PDB entry 7XCL | X-ray diffraction, 2.50 A resolution | chains B and C of the 6 polymer chains in the assembly

# Chain B (and C)
Name: Trimethylamine methyltransferase
Source organism: Methanosarcina barkeri MS
Notes: EC 2.1.1.250; chain C of this document is another copy of the same molecule, construct and numbering; everything in this record applies to it too
Reference sequence: A0A0E3QRM4 (A0A0E3QRM4_METBA); numbering as in UniProt (aligned over 1-495)
Chain sequence (503 residues; each row starts with the number of its first residue):
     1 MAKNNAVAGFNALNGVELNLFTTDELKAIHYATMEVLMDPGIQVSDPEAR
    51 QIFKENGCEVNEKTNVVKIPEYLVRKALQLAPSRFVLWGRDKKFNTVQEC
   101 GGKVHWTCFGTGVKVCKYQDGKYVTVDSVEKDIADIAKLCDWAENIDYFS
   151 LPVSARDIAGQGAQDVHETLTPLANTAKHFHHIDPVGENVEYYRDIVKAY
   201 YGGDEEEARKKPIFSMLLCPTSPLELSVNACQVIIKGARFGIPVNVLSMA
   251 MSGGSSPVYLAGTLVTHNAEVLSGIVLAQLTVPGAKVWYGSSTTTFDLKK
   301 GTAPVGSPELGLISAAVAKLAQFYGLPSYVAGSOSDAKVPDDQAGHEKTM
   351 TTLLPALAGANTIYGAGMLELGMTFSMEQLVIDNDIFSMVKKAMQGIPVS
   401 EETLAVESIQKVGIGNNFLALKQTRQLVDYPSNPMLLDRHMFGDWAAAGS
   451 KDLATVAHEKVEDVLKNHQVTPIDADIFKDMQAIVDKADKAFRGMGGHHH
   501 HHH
Not modelled in the structure: 1, 496-503 (chain C: 1, 495-503)
Differences from the reference sequence: expression tag (496-503)
Modified positions: PYL (pyrrolysine) at position 334
Bound ions: Na+: Leu13, Ile397
From the paper describing this entry:
  - catalytic residues: PYL_334
  - catalytic residues: Tyr364 (proposed by the authors, not directly observed)
  - mutagenesis - Y364F: decreased catalytic activity
  - self-association interface (contacts with another copy of this molecule): Phe10 to Asn14, Glu17 to Asn19

# How chain B and chain C interact
Pairs across the interface (66; chain B residue first):
  Ala2(B) - Lys93(C)
  Ala2(B) - Phe94(C)  hydrogen bond (backbone-backbone)
  Ala2(B) - Asn95(C)  hydrogen bond (backbone-backbone)
  Ala2(B) - Thr96(C)  hydrogen bond (backbone-side chain)
  Ala2(B) - Asp147(C)  hydrogen bond (backbone-side chain)
  Lys3(B) - Asn95(C)
  Asn4(B) - Lys103(C)
  Asn4(B) - Val104(C)  hydrogen bond (side chain-backbone)
  Asn4(B) - His105(C)  hydrogen bond
  Asn5(B) - Lys391(C)  hydrogen bond
  Ala6(B) - Gly102(C)
  Ala6(B) - Lys103(C)
  Ala6(B) - Val104(C)  hydrogen bond (backbone-backbone)
  Ala6(B) - Lys391(C)
  Ala6(B) - Met394(C)
  Val7(B) - Gly102(C)
  Val7(B) - Met394(C)
  Ala8(B) - Val16(C)
  Ala8(B) - Gly102(C)  hydrogen bond (backbone-backbone)
  Ala8(B) - Ala356(C)
  Ala8(B) - Leu357(C)
  Ala8(B) - Gly359(C)
  Ala8(B) - Met394(C)
  Gly9(B) - Asn14(C)
  Gly9(B) - Val16(C)  hydrogen bond (backbone-backbone)
  Gly9(B) - Glu17(C)
  Phe10(B) - Ala12(C)
  Phe10(B) - Leu13(C)
  Phe10(B) - Asn14(C)  hydrogen bond (backbone-backbone)
  Asn11(B) - Ala12(C)
  Asn11(B) - Leu13(C)
  Asn11(B) - Glu17(C)  hydrogen bond
  Ala12(B) - Phe10(C)
  Ala12(B) - Asn11(C)
  Ala12(B) - Ala12(C)  hydrogen bond (backbone-backbone)
  Ala12(B) - Asn14(C)
  Leu13(B) - Phe10(C)
  Asn14(B) - Gly9(C)
  Asn14(B) - Phe10(C)  hydrogen bond (backbone-backbone)
  Asn14(B) - Ala12(C)
  Val16(B) - Ala8(C)
  Val16(B) - Gly9(C)  hydrogen bond (backbone-backbone)
  Glu17(B) - Gly9(C)
  Glu17(B) - Asn11(C)
  Lys93(B) - Ala2(C)
  Phe94(B) - Ala2(C)  hydrogen bond (backbone-backbone)
  Asn95(B) - Ala2(C)
  Asn95(B) - Lys3(C)
  Thr96(B) - Ala2(C)  hydrogen bond (side chain-backbone)
  Gly102(B) - Ala6(C)
  Gly102(B) - Val7(C)
  Gly102(B) - Ala8(C)  hydrogen bond (backbone-backbone)
  Lys103(B) - Asn4(C)
  Lys103(B) - Ala6(C)
  Lys103(B) - Glu401(C)  salt bridge
  Val104(B) - Asn4(C)  hydrogen bond (backbone-side chain)
  Val104(B) - Ala6(C)  hydrogen bond (backbone-backbone)
  His105(B) - Asn4(C)  hydrogen bond
  Asp147(B) - Ala2(C)  hydrogen bond (side chain-backbone)
  Leu357(B) - Ala8(C)
  Gly359(B) - Ala8(C)
  Lys391(B) - Asn5(C)  hydrogen bond
  Met394(B) - Ala6(C)
  Met394(B) - Val7(C)
  Met394(B) - Ala8(C)
  Glu401(B) - Lys103(C)  salt bridge
Other interface residues (no listed pair), chain B (33 interface residues in all): Gly15, Trp106, Ala356, Ala358
Other interface residues (no listed pair), chain C (33 interface residues in all): Gly15, Trp106, Ala358

# Summary
The chain B/chain C interface involves 33 residues from each chain; the contacts include 23 hydrogen bonds and
2 salt bridges. Among the polar pairs are Lys103(B)-Glu401(C), Ala2(B)-Thr96(C) and Ala2(B)-Asp147(C).
Leu13(B) and Ile397(B) coordinate Na+. The paper reports catalytic residues PYL_334(B) and Tyr364(B); Y364F of
chain B reduces catalytic activity.
Both chains are Trimethylamine methyltransferase (Methanosarcina barkeri MS). Entry 7XCL (Crystal structure of
trimethylamine methyltransferase MttB from Methanosarcina barkeri at 2.5 A resolution) was determined by X-ray
diffraction together with 7XCM and 7XCN from the same study.
